Entry 3SNA (X-ray diffraction, 3.05 A resolution); this record covers chains A and H.

== Chain A ==
Molecule: 3C-like proteinase
From: SARS coronavirus
Notes: EC 3.4.22.-
UniProt: P0C6U8 (R1A_CVHSA); residues 1-301 here correspond to UniProt positions 3241-3541 (UniProt number = residue number + 3240)
Amino-acid sequence (301 residues; row label = number of the first residue in the row):
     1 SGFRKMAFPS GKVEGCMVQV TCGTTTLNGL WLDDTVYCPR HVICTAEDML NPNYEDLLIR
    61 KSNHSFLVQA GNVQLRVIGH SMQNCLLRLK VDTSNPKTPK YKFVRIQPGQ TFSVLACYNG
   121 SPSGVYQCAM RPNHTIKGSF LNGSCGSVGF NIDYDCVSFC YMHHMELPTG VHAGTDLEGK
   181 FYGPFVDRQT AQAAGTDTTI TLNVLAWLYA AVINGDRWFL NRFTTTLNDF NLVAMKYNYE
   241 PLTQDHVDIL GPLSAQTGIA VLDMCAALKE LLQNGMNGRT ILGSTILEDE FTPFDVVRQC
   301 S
Swiss-Prot annotation at these positions:
  - active site (For 3CL-PRO activity): H41, C145
From the paper describing this entry:
  - catalytic residues: G143, C145
  - binding site for Peptide aldehyde inhibitor Ac-NSFSQ-H (chain H): H41, G143, C145, Q192
  - catalytic residues: H41 (citing earlier work)

== Chain H ==
Molecule: Peptide aldehyde inhibitor Ac-NSFSQ-H
Amino-acid sequence (6 residues; row label = number of the first residue in the row; numbering starts at 0):
     0 XNSFSQ
Modified residues: ACE (acetyl group) at position 0; Q5 ((4s)-4-amino-5-hydroxypentanamide; ECC)

== Interface between chain A and chain H ==
Contacting residue pairs (20):
  H41(A) with S4(H); Q5(H), hydrogen bond (side chain-backbone)
  M49(A) with S4(H)
  F140(A) with Q5(H)
  L141(A) with Q5(H)
  N142(A) with Q5(H)
  G143(A) with Q5(H), hydrogen bond (backbone-backbone)
  S144(A) with Q5(H)
  C145(A) with Q5(H), covalent bond
  H163(A) with Q5(H)
  H164(A) with Q5(H)
  M165(A) with F3(H)
  E166(A) with S2(H); F3(H), hydrogen bond (backbone-backbone); Q5(H)
  P168(A) with S2(H)
  D187(A) with S4(H)
  T190(A) with N1(H), hydrogen bond (backbone-side chain)
  A191(A) with N1(H)
  Q192(A) with N1(H)
Other interface residues (no listed pair), chain A (21 interface residues in all): L27, H172, R188, Q189

== Summary ==
21 residues of chain A face 5 of chain H across their interface; the contacts include 1 covalent bond and 4
hydrogen bonds. Polar pairs include H41(A)-Q5(H), T190(A)-N1(H) and G143(A)-Q5(H). From the paper: catalytic
residues G143(A), C145(A) and H41(A); a binding site for Peptide aldehyde inhibitor Ac-NSFSQ-H (chain H) at
H41(A), G143(A) and C145(A) among others.
Chain A is 3C-like proteinase (SARS coronavirus) and chain H is Peptide aldehyde inhibitor Ac-NSFSQ-H; the
structure, Crystal structure of SARS coronavirus main protease complexed with Ac-NSFSQ-H (soaking), was
determined by X-ray diffraction, deposited together with 3SN8, 3SNB, 3SNC, 3SND and 3SNE.
